3S37 - chains L and H of the 3 polymer chains in the assembly; structure by X-ray diffraction, 2.70 A resolution.

== Chain L ==
Protein: 1121B Fab light chain
From: Mus musculus, Homo sapiens
Notes: antibody fragment or engineered binder
Chain sequence (214 residues; numbered 1 to 214; the number before each row is that of its first residue):
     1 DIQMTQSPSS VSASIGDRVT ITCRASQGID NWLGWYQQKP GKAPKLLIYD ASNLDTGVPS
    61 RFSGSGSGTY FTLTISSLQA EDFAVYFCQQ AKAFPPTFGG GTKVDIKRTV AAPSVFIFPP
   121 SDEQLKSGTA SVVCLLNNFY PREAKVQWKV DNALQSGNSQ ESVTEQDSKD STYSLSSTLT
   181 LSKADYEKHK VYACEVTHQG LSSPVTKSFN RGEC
Not modelled in the structure: 1, 214
Disulfide bonds: C23-C88, C134-C194
Reported in the primary citation:
  - conformationally variable residues (side-chain flip): F94

== Chain H ==
Protein: 1121B Fab heavy chain
From: Mus musculus, Homo sapiens
Notes: antibody fragment or engineered binder
Chain sequence (221 residues; each row starts with the number of its first residue):
     1 EVQLVQSGGG LVKPGGSLRL SCAASGFTFS SYSMNWVRQA PGKGLEWVSS ISSSSSYIYY
    61 ADSVKGRFTI SRDNAKNSLY LQMNSLRAED TAVYYCARVT DAFDIWGQGT MVTVSSASTK
   121 GPSVFPLAPS SKSTSGGTAA LGCLVKDYFP EPVTVSWNSG ALTSGVHTFP AVLQSSGLYS
   181 LSSVVTVPSS SLGTQTYICN VNHKPSNTKV DKRVEPKSCA A
Not modelled in the structure: 1, 131-136, 217-221
Disulfide bonds: C22-C96, C143-C199
Reported in the primary citation:
  - conformationally variable residues: Y57, Y59

== Chain L / chain H interface ==
Residue-residue contacts (55):
  Y36(L) with A102(H); F103(H), hydrogen bond (side chain-backbone); W106(H)
  Q38(L) with Q39(H), hydrogen bond; Y95(H)
  A43(L) with Y95(H), hydrophobic; G107(H); Q108(H)
  P44(L) with W106(H)
  L46(L) with A102(H), hydrophobic; F103(H); D104(H)
  Y49(L) with D101(H); A102(H), hydrophobic
  D50(L) with D101(H)
  Q89(L) with F103(H)
  F94(L) with Y59(H), hydrophobic; Y60(H)
  P96(L) with W47(H)
  F98(L) with V37(H), hydrophobic; L45(H); W47(H); F103(H), hydrophobic
  F116(L) with A140(H), hydrophobic
  F118(L) with L127(H); A128(H); A140(H)
  S121(L) with F125(H); P126(H)
  E123(L) with P126(H); K212(H), salt bridge
  Q124(L) with F125(H); K146(H)
  S131(L) with L144(H); K146(H)
  V133(L) with L127(H), hydrophobic
  L135(L) with F169(H), hydrophobic; V184(H), hydrophobic
  N137(L) with H167(H), hydrogen bond; T186(H)
  N138(L) with H167(H)
  Q160(L) with V172(H); L173(H), hydrogen bond (side chain-backbone); Q174(H)
  S162(L) with F169(H); P170(H), hydrogen bond (side chain-backbone); V172(H)
  V163(L) with P170(H)
  T164(L) with F169(H)
  D167(L) with H167(H), salt bridge
  S174(L) with H167(H); F169(H)
  L175(L) with F169(H)
  S176(L) with F169(H); S182(H), hydrogen bond
Interface residues without a listed pair, chain L (36 interface residues in all): K42, D55, F87, A91, S127, E161, T180
Interface residues without a listed pair, chain H (38 interface residues in all): G44, E46, P129, T138, A139, L141, T168

== In short ==
36 residues of chain L face 38 of chain H across their interface, with 6 hydrogen bonds and 2 salt bridges.
Among the polar pairs are E123(L)-K212(H), D167(L)-H167(H) and Y36(L)-F103(H). The paper reports
conformational variability at F94(L) and Y57(H) among others.
Here chain L is 1121B Fab light chain and chain H is 1121B Fab heavy chain, both from Mus musculus, Homo
sapiens. Entry 3S37 (Structural basis for the function of two anti-VEGF receptor antibodies) was determined by
X-ray diffraction, deposited together with 3S34, 3S35 and 3S36.
